Entry 6NBQ (electron microscopy, 3.10 A resolution); this record covers chains E and B of the 17 polymer chains in the assembly.

Chain E:
Protein: NAD(P)H-quinone oxidoreductase subunit 4L
Organism: Thermosynechococcus elongatus (strain BP-1)
Notes: EC 1.6.5.-
Reference sequence: Q8DL29 (Q8DL29_THEEB); numbering as in UniProt (aligned over 1-101)
Chain sequence (101 residues; numbered 1 to 101; the number before each row is that of its first residue):
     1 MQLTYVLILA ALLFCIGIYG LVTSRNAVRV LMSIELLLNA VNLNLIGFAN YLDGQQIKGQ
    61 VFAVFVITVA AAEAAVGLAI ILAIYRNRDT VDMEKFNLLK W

Chain B:
Protein: NAD(P)H-quinone oxidoreductase subunit 2
Organism: Thermosynechococcus elongatus (strain BP-1)
Notes: EC 7.1.1.-
Reference sequence: Q8DMR6 (NU2C_THEEB); residue numbers follow UniProt; this construct covers 1-515
Chain sequence (515 residues; numbered 1 to 515; the number before each row is that of its first residue):
     1 MDLVTLAGQL NAGTILPETI LIVTLLVVLL ADLIQGRQAD RWTPYFAIVG LGGAIATMIP
    61 LWTQPATISF FGSFISDHLS LFFRGLIALS ALGTILMSIR YVEQTGSSLG EFMTILLTAT
   121 VGGMFIAGAQ ELVFIFVALE TLSIASYLLT GYTKRDSRSN EAALKYLLIG AASSAIFLYG
   181 SSLLYGLSGG HTQLPAIAQA LSSESLGLVV ALVFVIAGIS FKISAVPFHQ WTPDVYEGAP
   241 TPVVAFLSVG SKAAGFALAI RFLTLAFPSV TDQWQLIFTV LAILSMILGN VVALAQTSMK
   301 RMLAYSSIGQ AGFVMIGFVV GTEAGYASML FYLLVYLFMN LGAFTCVILF SLRTGTDQIS
   361 EYAGLYQKDP LLTLGLSLCL LSLGGIPPLA GFFGKIYLFW AGWQAGAYGL VLLGLLTSVI
   421 SIYYYIRVVK MMVVKEPQEM SEAVRNYPEV SWSSFGLRPL QVGLVMTVIA TSLAGILANP
   481 LFNLVNTAVW DVPQLANQPT VMEVAYQALS PAGKS
Disordered / not traced: 1-10, 494-515

Chain E / chain B interface:
Residue-residue contacts (64):
  Ala-11(E) / Tyr-179(B)
  Phe-14(E) / Ala-175(B)
  Phe-14(E) / Ile-176(B)  hydrophobic
  Phe-14(E) / Phe-214(B)  hydrophobic
  Leu-21(E) / Ala-172(B)  hydrophobic
  Val-30(E) / Leu-168(B)  hydrophobic
  Leu-31(E) / Leu-167(B)  hydrophobic
  Ile-34(E) / Ala-171(B)  hydrophobic
  Leu-37(E) / Ala-175(B)  hydrophobic
  Leu-38(E) / Leu-178(B)  hydrophobic
  Val-41(E) / Ala-175(B)
  Val-41(E) / Leu-178(B)  hydrophobic
  Val-41(E) / Tyr-179(B)
  Asn-44(E) / Tyr-179(B)
  Asn-44(E) / Ser-182(B)
  Leu-45(E) / Ser-182(B)
  Phe-48(E) / Ser-182(B)
  Phe-48(E) / Leu-183(B)  hydrophobic
  Phe-48(E) / Tyr-185(B)  hydrophobic
  Phe-48(E) / Gly-186(B)
  Ala-49(E) / Tyr-185(B)
  Leu-52(E) / Gly-186(B)
  Leu-52(E) / Ser-188(B)
  Asp-53(E) / Gly-189(B)
  Asp-53(E) / Gly-190(B)
  Lys-58(E) / Tyr-185(B)  hydrogen bond (backbone-side chain)
  Lys-58(E) / Thr-192(B)
  Gly-59(E) / Tyr-185(B)  hydrogen bond (backbone-side chain)
  Phe-62(E) / Leu-132(B)
  Phe-62(E) / Val-133(B)  hydrophobic
  Phe-62(E) / Phe-136(B)  hydrophobic
  Phe-62(E) / Leu-178(B)  hydrophobic
  Phe-65(E) / Val-133(B)  hydrophobic
  Phe-65(E) / Phe-136(B)
  Phe-65(E) / Val-137(B)  hydrophobic
  Val-66(E) / Phe-136(B)  hydrophobic
  Val-66(E) / Leu-178(B)  hydrophobic
  Val-69(E) / Phe-136(B)  hydrophobic
  Val-69(E) / Glu-140(B)
  Glu-73(E) / Ile-144(B)
  Val-76(E) / Ile-144(B)  hydrophobic
  Val-76(E) / Leu-148(B)  hydrophobic
  Gly-77(E) / Leu-167(B)
  Ile-80(E) / Tyr-147(B)  hydrophobic
  Ile-80(E) / Ala-163(B)
  Ile-80(E) / Leu-164(B)
  Ile-81(E) / Leu-164(B)  hydrophobic
  Ala-83(E) / Asn-160(B)
  Ile-84(E) / Asn-160(B)
  Ile-84(E) / Leu-164(B)  hydrophobic
  Asn-87(E) / Lys-154(B)
  Asn-87(E) / Arg-155(B)
  Asn-87(E) / Ser-157(B)
  Asn-87(E) / Asn-160(B)  hydrogen bond
  Met-93(E) / Leu-164(B)  hydrophobic
  Met-93(E) / Leu-168(B)  hydrophobic
  Phe-96(E) / Leu-164(B)  hydrophobic
  Phe-96(E) / Lys-165(B)  hydrogen bond (backbone-side chain)
  Leu-98(E) / Ser-157(B)
  Leu-99(E) / Lys-165(B)
  Leu-99(E) / Asp-234(B)
  Leu-99(E) / Glu-237(B)
  Leu-99(E) / Arg-301(B)
  Trp-101(E) / Arg-301(B)
Other interface residues (no listed pair), chain E (40 interface residues in all): Leu-7, Ala-10, Ala-40, Ile-57, Ala-72, Arg-88
Other interface residues (no listed pair), chain B (40 interface residues in all): Asp-156, Arg-158, Glu-161, Ser-181, His-191

Summary:
Chain E and chain B each contribute 40 residues to their interface, with 4 hydrogen bonds. Among the polar
pairs are Lys-58(E)/Tyr-185(B), Gly-59(E)/Tyr-185(B) and Asn-87(E)/Asn-160(B).
Chain E is NAD(P)H-quinone oxidoreductase subunit 4L and chain B is NAD(P)H-quinone oxidoreductase subunit 2,
both from Thermosynechococcus elongatus (strain BP-1); the structure, T.elongatus NDH (data-set 1), was
determined by electron microscopy together with 6NBX and 6NBY from the same study.
